PDB entry 7QXI | electron microscopy, 3.40 A resolution | chains M and T of the 8 polymer chains in the assembly

Chain M:
Name: RNA polymerase sigma-54 factor
Organism: Klebsiella pneumoniae
UniProt: A0A0N9UTC1 (A0A0N9UTC1_KLEPN); residues 1-477 here = UniProt positions 1-477
Chain sequence (497 residues; numbered -19 to 477; the number before each row is that of its first residue; numbers below 1 keep their minus sign (Met-19 is residue -19)):
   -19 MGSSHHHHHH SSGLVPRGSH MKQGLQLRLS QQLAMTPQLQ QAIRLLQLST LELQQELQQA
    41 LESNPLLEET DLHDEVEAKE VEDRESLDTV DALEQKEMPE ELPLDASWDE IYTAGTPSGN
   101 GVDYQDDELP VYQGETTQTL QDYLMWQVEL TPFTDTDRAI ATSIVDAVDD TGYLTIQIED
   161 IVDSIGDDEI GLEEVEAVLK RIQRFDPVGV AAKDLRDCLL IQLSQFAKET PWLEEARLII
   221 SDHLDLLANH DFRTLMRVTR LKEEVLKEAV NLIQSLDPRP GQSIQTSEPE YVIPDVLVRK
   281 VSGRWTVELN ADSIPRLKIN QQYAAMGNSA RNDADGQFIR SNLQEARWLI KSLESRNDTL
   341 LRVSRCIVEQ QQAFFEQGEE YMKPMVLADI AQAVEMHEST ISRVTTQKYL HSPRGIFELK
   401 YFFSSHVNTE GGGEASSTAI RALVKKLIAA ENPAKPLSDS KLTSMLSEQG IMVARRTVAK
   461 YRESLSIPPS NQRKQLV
Unresolved in the structure: -19 to 14, 50-109
Differences from the reference sequence: initiating methionine (-19); expression tag (-18 to 0); conflict Glu49 (Gln in A0A0N9UTC1), Glu80 (Asp in A0A0N9UTC1)
From the paper describing this entry:
  - mutagenesis - P17A: abolished binding to activators (citing earlier work)

Chain T:
Molecule: Template DNA promoter
Sequence (63 nucleotides; row label = number of the first residue in the row; numbers below 1 keep their minus sign (DA-27 is residue -27)):
   -27 ACATGAATGC GCAACAGCAT GCGCGCCCAG GGCTGATCGT GCAAAAGTCG TGCCAGCCGT
    33 CTC
Unresolved in the structure: -27 to -2, 35

Chain M / chain T interface:
Residue-residue contacts - 29 pairs, chain M then chain T:
  Thr16(M) - DG11(T)  base contact
  Leu19(M) - DG11(T)  base contact
  Leu19(M) - DT12(T)  base contact
  Ala22(M) - DT12(T)  base contact
  Ile23(M) - DT12(T)  base contact
  Ser332(M) - DT12(T)  base contact
  Ser335(M) - DT12(T)  hydrogen bond to the base
  Met376(M) - DG13(T)  phosphate contact
  His377(M) - DG13(T)  hydrogen bond to the phosphate
  His377(M) - DC14(T)  base contact
  Ser379(M) - DC14(T)  hydrogen bond to the base
  Thr380(M) - DT12(T)  hydrogen bond to the phosphate
  Thr380(M) - DG13(T)  hydrogen bond to the phosphate
  Arg383(M) - DG13(T)  hydrogen bond to the base
  Ser405(M) - DT20(T)  phosphate contact
  Ser405(M) - DC21(T)  hydrogen bond to the sugar
  His406(M) - DC21(T)  phosphate contact
  His406(M) - DG22(T)  sugar contact
  Val407(M) - DG22(T)  phosphate contact
  Asn408(M) - DT23(T)  phosphate contact
  Ser417(M) - DC21(T)  sugar contact
  Ser417(M) - DG22(T)  phosphate contact
  Ile420(M) - DG22(T)  phosphate contact
  Arg455(M) - DC26(T)  base contact
  Arg456(M) - DT23(T)  sugar contact
  Arg456(M) - DG24(T)  salt bridge to the phosphate
  Thr457(M) - DG22(T)  phosphate contact
  Thr457(M) - DT23(T)  base contact
  Lys460(M) - DC21(T)  sugar contact
Also at the interface, not in a pair above, chain M (26 interface residues in all): Met15, Gln324, Glu378, Ser416, Ala454
Also at the interface, not in a pair above, chain T (13 interface residues in all): DA8, DA15, DC25

In short:
26 residues of chain M face 13 of chain T across their interface, with 7 hydrogen bonds and 1 salt bridge.
Among the polar pairs are Ser335(M)-DT12(T), Ser379(M)-DC14(T) and Arg383(M)-DG13(T). The paper reports that
P17A of chain M abolishes binding to activators.
Here chain M is RNA polymerase sigma-54 factor (Klebsiella pneumoniae) and chain T is Template DNA promoter.
Entry 7QXI (Cryo-EM structure of RNA polymerase-sigma54 holo enzyme with promoter DNA closed complex) was
determined by electron microscopy (same publication as 7QV9 and 7QWP).
